PDB entry 9R96 | electron microscopy, 3.10 A resolution | chains A and B of the 6 polymer chains in the assembly

# Chain A
Molecule: DNA-directed RNA polymerase, mitochondrial
From: Homo sapiens
Notes: EC 2.7.7.6
UniProt: O00411 (RPOM_HUMAN); residues 43-1230 here = UniProt positions 43-1230
Sequence (1188 residues; row label = number of the first residue in the row):
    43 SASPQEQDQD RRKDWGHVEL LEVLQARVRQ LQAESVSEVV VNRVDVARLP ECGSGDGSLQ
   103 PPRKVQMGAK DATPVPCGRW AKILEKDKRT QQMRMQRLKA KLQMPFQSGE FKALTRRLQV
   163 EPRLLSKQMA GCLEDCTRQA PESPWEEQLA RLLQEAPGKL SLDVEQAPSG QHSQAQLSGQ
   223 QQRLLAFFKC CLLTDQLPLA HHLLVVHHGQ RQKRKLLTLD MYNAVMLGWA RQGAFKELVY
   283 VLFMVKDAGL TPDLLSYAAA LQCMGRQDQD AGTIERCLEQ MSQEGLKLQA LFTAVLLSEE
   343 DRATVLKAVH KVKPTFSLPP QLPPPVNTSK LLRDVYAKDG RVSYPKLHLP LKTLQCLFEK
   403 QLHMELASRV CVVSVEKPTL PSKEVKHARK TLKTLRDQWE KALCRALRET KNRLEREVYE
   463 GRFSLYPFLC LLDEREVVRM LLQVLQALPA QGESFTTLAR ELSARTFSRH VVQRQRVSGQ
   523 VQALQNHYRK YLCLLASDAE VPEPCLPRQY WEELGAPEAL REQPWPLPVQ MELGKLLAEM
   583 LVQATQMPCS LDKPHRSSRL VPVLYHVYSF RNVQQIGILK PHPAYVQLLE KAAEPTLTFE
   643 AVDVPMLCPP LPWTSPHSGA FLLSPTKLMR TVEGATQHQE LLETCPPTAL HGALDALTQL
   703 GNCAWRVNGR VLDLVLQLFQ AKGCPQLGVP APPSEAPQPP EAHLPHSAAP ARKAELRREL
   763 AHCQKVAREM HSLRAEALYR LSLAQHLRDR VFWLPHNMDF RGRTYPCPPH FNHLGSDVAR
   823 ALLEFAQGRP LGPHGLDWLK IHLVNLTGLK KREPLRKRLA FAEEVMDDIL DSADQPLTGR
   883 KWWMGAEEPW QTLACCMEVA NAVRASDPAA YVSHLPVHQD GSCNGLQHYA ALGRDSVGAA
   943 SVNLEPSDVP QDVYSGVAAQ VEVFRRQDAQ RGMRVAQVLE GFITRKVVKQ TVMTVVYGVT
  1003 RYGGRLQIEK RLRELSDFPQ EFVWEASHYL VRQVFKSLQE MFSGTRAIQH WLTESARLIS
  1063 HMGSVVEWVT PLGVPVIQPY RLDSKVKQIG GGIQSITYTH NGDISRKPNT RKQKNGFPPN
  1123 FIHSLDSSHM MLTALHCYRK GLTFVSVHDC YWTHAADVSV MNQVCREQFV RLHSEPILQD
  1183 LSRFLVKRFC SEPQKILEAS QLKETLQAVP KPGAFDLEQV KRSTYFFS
Not modelled in the structure: 43-121, 147-156, 200-216, 741-754
Bound ions: Mg2+: Asp922, Gly923, Asp1151 (together with GTP)
Residues lining bound ligands: GTP (guanosine-5'-triphosphate): Arg805, Asp922, Gly923, Ser924, Cys925, Asn926, Gly927, Tyr956, Arg987, Lys991, Gln992, Met995, Thr996, Tyr999, Pro1121, His1125, Asp1151
UniProt features mapped onto this chain:
  - active site: Asp922, Lys991, Asp1151
  - natural variant: Gln149 to Ser1230 (deletion: In COXPD55), His250 (H250D: In COXPD55), Pro566 (P566S: In COXPD55), Ser611 (S611F: In COXPD55), Phe641 (F641L: In COXPD55), Pro742 to Pro747 (deletion: In COXPD55), Pro810 (P810S: In COXPD55; uncertain significance), Asp870 (D870N: In COXPD55; uncertain significance), Cys925 to Ser1230 (deletion: In COXPD55), Arg1013 (R1013C: In COXPD55), Ser1193 (S1193F: In COXPD55)
Reported in the primary citation:
  - mutagenesis - W1026A: decreased catalytic activity

# Chain B
Molecule: Dimethyladenosine transferase 2, mitochondrial
From: Homo sapiens
Notes: EC 2.1.1.-
UniProt: Q9H5Q4 (TFB2M_HUMAN); residues 60-396 here = UniProt positions 60-396
Sequence (337 residues; numbered 60 to 396; the number before each row is that of its first residue):
    60 PPRKASKASL DFKRYVTDRR LAETLAQIYL GKPSRPPHLL LECNPGPGIL TQALLEAGAK
   120 VVALESDKTF IPHLESLGKN LDGKLRVIHC DFFKLDPRSG GVIKPPAMSS RGLFKNLGIE
   180 AVPWTADIPL KVVGMFPSRG EKRALWKLAY DLYSCTSIYK FGRIEVNMFI GEKEFQKLMA
   240 DPGNPDLYHV LSVIWQLACE IKVLHMEPWS SFDIYTRKGP LENPKRRELL DQLQQKLYLI
   300 QMIPRQNLFT KNLTPMNYNI FFHLLKHCFG RRSATVIDHL RSLTPLDARD ILMQIGKQED
   360 EKVVNMHPQD FKTLFETIER SKDCAYKWLY DETLEDR
Not modelled in the structure: 60-70
UniProt features mapped onto this chain:
  - region: Arg330, Arg331 (DNA-binding)
  - binding site (S-adenosyl-L-methionine): Val75, Glu124, Asp150
  - mutagenesis: Gly105 (G105A: Abolishes methyltransferase activity), Arg330 (R330A: Impairs transcription initiation; when associated with A-331), Arg331 (R331A: Impairs transcription initiation; when associated with A-330)
Reported in the primary citation:
  - mutagenesis - R157G/G160S/V161G/I162S/K163G, R157DEL/S158DEL/G159DEL/G160DEL/V161DEL/I162DEL/K163DEL, S158A/G159A/G160A: abolished catalytic activity
  - mutagenesis - K163A: unchanged catalytic activity
  - mutagenesis - R157A, Y209A: decreased catalytic activity
  - mutagenesis - S158A/G159A/G160A, Y209A: unchanged binding to DNA-directed RNA polymerase, mitochondrial (chain A)
  - mutagenesis - Y209A (7-fold): decreased binding to ATP

# How chain A and chain B interact
Pairs across the interface (32):
  Gln493(A) - Thr392(B)
  Gln493(A) - Arg396(B)  hydrogen bond (backbone-side chain)
  Gly494(A) - Arg396(B)  hydrogen bond (backbone-side chain)
  Lys595(A) - Asp382(B)
  Arg598(A) - Asp382(B)
  Arg601(A) - Pro344(B)  hydrogen bond (side chain-backbone)
  Arg601(A) - Leu345(B)
  Arg601(A) - Asp346(B)
  Val603(A) - Pro344(B)
  Tyr607(A) - Arg340(B)
  Tyr607(A) - Ser341(B)
  Tyr607(A) - Pro344(B)
  Tyr607(A) - Leu388(B)  hydrophobic
  His608(A) - Ser341(B)  hydrogen bond (backbone-side chain)
  Val609(A) - Ser341(B)
  Tyr610(A) - His322(B)
  Tyr610(A) - His326(B)  hydrogen bond (backbone-side chain)
  Tyr610(A) - Arg330(B)  hydrogen bond
  Ser611(A) - Leu393(B)  hydrogen bond (side chain-backbone)
  Ser611(A) - Arg396(B)  hydrogen bond (side chain-backbone)
  Phe612(A) - Lys325(B)
  Phe612(A) - His326(B)
  Ile620(A) - Arg396(B)
  Lys622(A) - Leu388(B)  hydrogen bond (side chain-backbone)
  Lys622(A) - Asp390(B)
  Lys622(A) - Thr392(B)  hydrogen bond
  His624(A) - Pro344(B)
  Gln629(A) - Tyr385(B)
  Lys755(A) - Met315(B)
  Gln766(A) - Glu391(B)
  Arg770(A) - Glu391(B)
  Glu1023(A) - Val161(B)
Other interface residues (no listed pair), chain A (29 interface residues in all): Glu495, Arg613, Gln617, Ile618, Pro625, Ala626, Ala756, Arg759, Phe1024
Other interface residues (no listed pair), chain B (24 interface residues in all): Gly160, Ser213, Pro314, Tyr317, Gly329

# Overview
29 residues of chain A face 24 of chain B across their interface, with 10 hydrogen bonds. Polar pairs include
Gln493(A)-Arg396(B), Gly494(A)-Arg396(B) and Arg601(A)-Pro344(B). The paper reports that
R157G/G160S/V161G/I162S/K163G, R157DEL/S158DEL/G159DEL/G160DEL/V161DEL/I162DEL/K163DEL and S158A/G159A/G160A
of chain B abolish catalytic activity; R157A and Y209A of chain B reduce catalytic activity; 7 substitutions
were tested in all.
Here chain A is DNA-directed RNA polymerase, mitochondrial and chain B is Dimethyladenosine transferase 2,
mitochondrial, both from Homo sapiens. Entry 9R96 (Cryo-EM structure of the human mitochondrial RNA polymerase
transcription initiation complex (POLRMT/TFAM/TFB2M/DNA/RNA) with a slipped 3-mer ...) was determined by
electron microscopy, deposited together with 9GZM, 9GZN, 9GZO and 9R95.
